2X6I - chains A and B; structure by X-ray diffraction, 3.40 A resolution.

# Chain A (and B)
Name: Phosphotidylinositol 3 kinase 59F
Organism: Drosophila melanogaster
Notes: EC 2.7.1.137, 2.7.1.153, 2.7.1.154; fragment: helical domain, kinase domain residues 258-949; chain B of this document is another copy of the same molecule, construct and numbering; everything in this record applies to it too
UniProtKB: Q9W1M7 (Q9W1M7_DROME); residue numbers follow UniProt; this construct covers 258-949
Amino-acid sequence (696 residues; numbered 254 to 949; the number before each row is that of its first residue):
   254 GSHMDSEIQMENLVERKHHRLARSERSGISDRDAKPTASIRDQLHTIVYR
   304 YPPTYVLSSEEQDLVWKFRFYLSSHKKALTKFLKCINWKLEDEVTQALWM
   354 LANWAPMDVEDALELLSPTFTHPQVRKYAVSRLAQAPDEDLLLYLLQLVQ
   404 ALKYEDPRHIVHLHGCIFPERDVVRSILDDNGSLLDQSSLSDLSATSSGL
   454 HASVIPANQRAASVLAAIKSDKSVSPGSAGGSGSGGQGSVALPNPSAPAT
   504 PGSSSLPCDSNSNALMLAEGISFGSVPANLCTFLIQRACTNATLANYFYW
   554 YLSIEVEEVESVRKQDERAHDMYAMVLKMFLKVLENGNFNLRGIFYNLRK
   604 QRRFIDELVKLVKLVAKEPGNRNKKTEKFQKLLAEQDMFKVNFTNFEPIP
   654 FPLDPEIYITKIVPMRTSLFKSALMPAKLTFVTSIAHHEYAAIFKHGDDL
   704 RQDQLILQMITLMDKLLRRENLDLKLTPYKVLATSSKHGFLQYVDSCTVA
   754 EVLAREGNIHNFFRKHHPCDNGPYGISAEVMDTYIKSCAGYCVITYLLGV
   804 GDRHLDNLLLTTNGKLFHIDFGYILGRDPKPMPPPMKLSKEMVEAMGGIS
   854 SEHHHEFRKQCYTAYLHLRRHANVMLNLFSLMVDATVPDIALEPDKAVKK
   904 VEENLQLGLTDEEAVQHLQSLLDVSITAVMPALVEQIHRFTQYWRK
Disordered / not traced: 254-290, 423-530, 562-565, 949 (chain B: 254-291, 422-530, 561-565)
Sequence notes: expression tag (254-257); engineered mutation Ala455 (Gly in Q9W1M7)
Ligand contacts: pik-90 (090; N-(2,3-dihydro-7,8-dimethoxyimidazo[1,2-c] quinazolin-5-yl)nicotinamide): Phe673, Lys674, Ile696, Lys698, Leu703, Asp706, Tyr732, Leu744, Gln745, Tyr746, Val747, Ser749, Cys750, Thr751, Glu754, Asp809, Leu812, Phe820, Ile822, Asp823
Reported in the primary citation:
  - binding site for pik-90: Lys698, Asp706, Val747, Asp823
  - catalytic residues: His807 (proposed by the authors, not directly observed)
  - specificity-determining residues: Phe673, Tyr746 (proposed by the authors, not directly observed)

# How chain A and chain B interact
Pairs across the interface (52):
  Asp805(A) - Tyr946(B)  hydrogen bond (backbone-side chain)
  Arg806(A) - Tyr946(B)
  His807(A) - Trp947(B)
  Leu808(A) - Trp947(B)  hydrophobic
  Asp831(A) - Tyr946(B)  hydrogen bond
  Lys833(A) - Tyr946(B)
  Lys833(A) - Lys949(B)
  Met835(A) - Arg942(B)
  Met835(A) - Phe943(B)
  Pro836(A) - Phe943(B)
  Pro837(A) - Tyr946(B)
  Pro838(A) - Phe943(B)
  Lys840(A) - Tyr946(B)
  Lys840(A) - Trp947(B)
  Leu841(A) - Trp947(B)  hydrogen bond (backbone-side chain)
  Ser842(A) - Trp947(B)
  Glu915(A) - Glu915(B)
  Val918(A) - Gln919(B)
  Gln919(A) - Gln922(B)  hydrogen bond
  Gln922(A) - Gln919(B)  hydrogen bond
  Gln922(A) - Gln922(B)
  Gln922(A) - Ser923(B)
  Val927(A) - Phe943(B)  hydrophobic
  Ala931(A) - Ile940(B)
  Ala931(A) - Phe943(B)  hydrophobic
  Ala931(A) - Thr944(B)  hydrogen bond (backbone-side chain)
  Gln939(A) - Met835(B)
  Ile940(A) - Thr930(B)
  Ile940(A) - Ala931(B)  hydrophobic
  Ile940(A) - Val937(B)  hydrophobic
  Arg942(A) - Pro834(B)
  Phe943(A) - Met835(B)
  Phe943(A) - Pro836(B)
  Phe943(A) - Pro837(B)  hydrophobic
  Phe943(A) - Pro838(B)
  Phe943(A) - Val927(B)  hydrophobic
  Phe943(A) - Ala931(B)  hydrophobic
  Thr944(A) - Ala931(B)  hydrogen bond (side chain-backbone)
  Tyr946(A) - Asp805(B)  hydrogen bond (side chain-backbone)
  Tyr946(A) - Arg806(B)  hydrogen bond (side chain-backbone)
  Tyr946(A) - Asp831(B)  hydrogen bond
  Tyr946(A) - Lys833(B)  hydrogen bond (backbone-side chain)
  Tyr946(A) - Met835(B)
  Tyr946(A) - Pro836(B)  hydrophobic
  Tyr946(A) - Pro837(B)
  Tyr946(A) - Lys840(B)  hydrogen bond
  Trp947(A) - His807(B)
  Trp947(A) - Leu808(B)  hydrophobic
  Trp947(A) - Lys840(B)
  Trp947(A) - Leu841(B)  hydrogen bond (side chain-backbone)
  Trp947(A) - Ser842(B)
  Trp947(A) - Val932(B)
Interface residues without a listed pair, chain A (34 interface residues in all): Gly804, Pro834, Ser923, Asp926, Thr930, Val932, Val937, His941
Interface residues without a listed pair, chain B (36 interface residues in all): Gly804, Leu811, Val918, Asp926, Gln945, Arg948

# Summary
The interface between chain A and chain B involves 34 residues on one side and 36 on the other; the contacts
include 13 hydrogen bonds. Polar pairs include Asp805(A)-Tyr946(B), Asp831(A)-Tyr946(B) and
Leu841(A)-Trp947(B). Ligands of chain A: pik-90. From the paper: the catalytic residue His807(A); a binding
site for pik-90 at Lys698(A), Asp706(A) and Val747(A) among others.
Both chains are Phosphotidylinositol 3 kinase 59F (Drosophila melanogaster). Entry 2X6I (The crystal structure
of the drosophila class III PI3-kinase VPS34 in complex with pik-90) was determined by X-ray diffraction
together with 2X6H, 2X6J and 2X6K from the same study.
